6YW6 - chains C and G of the 7 polymer chains in the assembly; structure by electron microscopy, 4.20 A resolution (low resolution: residue-level contacts below are approximate; hydrogen-bond / salt-bridge calls are withheld).

== Chain C ==
Protein: ARPC1B
Organism: Homo sapiens
UniProtKB: O15143 (ARC1B_HUMAN); numbering as in UniProt (aligned over 1-372)
Amino-acid sequence (372 residues; each row starts with the number of its first residue):
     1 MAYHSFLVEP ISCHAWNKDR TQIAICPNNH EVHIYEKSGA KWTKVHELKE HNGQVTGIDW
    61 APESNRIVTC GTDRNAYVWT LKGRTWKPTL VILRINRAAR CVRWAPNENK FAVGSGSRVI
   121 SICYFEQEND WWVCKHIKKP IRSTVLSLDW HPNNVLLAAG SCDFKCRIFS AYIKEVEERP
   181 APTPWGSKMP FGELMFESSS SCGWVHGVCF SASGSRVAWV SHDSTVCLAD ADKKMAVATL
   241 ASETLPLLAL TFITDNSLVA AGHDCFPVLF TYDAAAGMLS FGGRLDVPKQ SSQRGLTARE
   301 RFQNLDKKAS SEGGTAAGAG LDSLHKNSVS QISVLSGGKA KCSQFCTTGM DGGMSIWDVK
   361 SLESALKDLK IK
Not modelled in the structure: 1, 289-318
Swiss-Prot annotation at these positions:
  - natural variant: Ala-105 (A105V: In IMD71; uncertain significance), Ala-238 (A238T: In IMD71; uncertain significance)
What the authors report for this chain:
  - disease-associated variants - W104S, A105V, V208F: decreased expression (proposed by the authors, not directly observed)
  - disease-associated variants - A238T (citing earlier work)

== Chain G ==
Protein: Actin-related protein 2/3 complex subunit 5-like protein
Organism: Homo sapiens
UniProtKB: Q9BPX5 (ARP5L_HUMAN); the construct has insertions or renumbered stretches relative to UniProt, so the offset changes along the chain: 2-23 = UniProt 1-22; 75-151 = UniProt 77-153
Amino-acid sequence (153 residues; row label = number of the first residue in the row; note: 51 numbers in that range are skipped by the numbering (no residue carries them; nothing is unmodelled there); a row labelled like 23A-23Z holds insertion residues (23A, then the next letters in order)):
     2 MARNTLSSRF RRVDIDEFDE NK
23A-23Z FVDEQEEAAAAAAEPGPDPSEVDGLL
24A-24Z RQGDMLRAFHAALRNSPVNTKNQAVK
25A-25B ER
    75 AQGVVLKVLT NFKSSEIEQA VQSLDRNGVD LLMKYIYKGF EKPTENSSAV LLQWHEKALA
   135 VGGLGSIIRV LTARKTV
Not modelled in the structure: 2-11, 23A-23Z, 24A-24Z, 25A-25B
Swiss-Prot annotation at these positions:
  - modified residue: Ser-24P (Phosphoserine)

== How chain C and chain G interact ==
Pairs across the interface (22; chain C residue first):
  Arg-118(C) / Asn-22(G)
  Arg-142(C) / Asn-22(G)
  Arg-142(C) / Lys-23(G)
  Phe-164(C) / Thr-146(G)
  Phe-164(C) / Arg-148(G)
  Ser-201(C) / Lys-149(G)
  Gly-203(C) / Thr-146(G)
  Trp-204(C) / Thr-146(G)
  His-222(C) / Ile-142(G)
  His-222(C) / Thr-146(G)
  Asp-223(C) / Gly-139(G)
  Asp-223(C) / Ile-142(G)
  Asp-223(C) / Arg-143(G)
  Ser-224(C) / Gly-139(G)
  Ser-224(C) / Ile-142(G)
  Ser-224(C) / Arg-143(G)
  Thr-225(C) / Arg-143(G)
  Ser-242(C) / Arg-143(G)
  Thr-244(C) / Leu-138(G)
  Thr-244(C) / Gly-139(G)
  Leu-245(C) / Leu-138(G)
  Pro-246(C) / Ile-142(G)
Other interface residues (no listed pair), chain C (19 interface residues in all): Lys-138, Leu-240, Ala-241, Glu-243, Phe-281
Other interface residues (no listed pair), chain G (11 interface residues in all): Arg-100, Gly-137

== Overview ==
The interface between chain C and chain G involves 19 residues on one side and 11 on the other. The paper
reports that W104S, A105V and V208F of chain C reduce expression.
Chain C is ARPC1B and chain G is Actin-related protein 2/3 complex subunit 5-like protein, both from Homo
sapiens; the structure, Cryo-EM structure of the ARP2/3 1B5CL isoform complex, was determined by electron
microscopy.
